6VQA - chains F and R of the 16 polymer chains in the assembly; structure by electron microscopy, 3.70 A resolution.

== Chain F ==
Molecule: V-type proton ATPase subunit B, brain isoform
Source organism: Rattus norvegicus
UniProtKB: P62815 (VATB2_RAT); residue numbers follow UniProt; this construct covers 1-511
Sequence (511 residues; numbered 1 to 511; the number before each row is that of its first residue):
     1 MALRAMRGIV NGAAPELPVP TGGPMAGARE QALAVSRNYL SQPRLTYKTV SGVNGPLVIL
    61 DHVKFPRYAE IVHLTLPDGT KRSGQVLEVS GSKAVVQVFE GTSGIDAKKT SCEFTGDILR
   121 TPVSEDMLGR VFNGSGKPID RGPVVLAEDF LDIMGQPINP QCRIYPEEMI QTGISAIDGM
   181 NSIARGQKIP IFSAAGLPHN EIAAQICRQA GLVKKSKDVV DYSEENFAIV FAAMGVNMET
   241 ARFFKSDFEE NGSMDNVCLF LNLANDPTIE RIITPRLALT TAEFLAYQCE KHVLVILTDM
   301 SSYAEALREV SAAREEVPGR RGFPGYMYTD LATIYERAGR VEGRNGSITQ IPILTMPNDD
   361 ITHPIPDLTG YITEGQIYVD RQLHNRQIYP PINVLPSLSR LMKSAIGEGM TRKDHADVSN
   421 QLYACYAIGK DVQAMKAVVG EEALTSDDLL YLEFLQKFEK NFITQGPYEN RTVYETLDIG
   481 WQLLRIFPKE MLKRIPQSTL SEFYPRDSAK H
Unresolved in the structure: 1-38, 216-224, 507-511
UniProt features mapped onto this chain:
  - binding site (ATP): Arg400

== Chain R ==
Molecule: Effector protein SidK
Source organism: Legionella pneumophila subsp. pneumophila (strain Philadelphia 1 / ATCC 33152 / DSM 7513)
Notes: fragment: N-terminal fragment with 3x FLAG tag
UniProtKB: Q5ZWW6 (Q5ZWW6_LEGPH); residue numbers follow UniProt; this construct covers 1-278
Sequence (301 residues; row label = number of the first residue in the row; numbering starts at 0):
     0 GMSFIKVGIK MGGLTSEQYH SQVVGKIGYI ARCMQTIDPE NNLKKIREDY QDVLIWAEKN
    60 YRFEEILEAS KSGKCPNDLD ALSRRSLILQ ELLRLVSSIS PFKMKLDLIE SQYEKMKQHV
   120 NLWKSDYHVK LNQLNQLTDY LKNAAPTPKN NFLRAMTSVL QMQIAQYGIT EDNEGINQLF
   180 KLGLHLLAMA NEKIDEQYHL FKGYVKDQPE ESPFEGILPA EDQKILVKTM IDYAMPKLSS
   240 KVLQDKLSAL SSSDVLTKTL LDSIDRIVKE NEKLNALSKD YKDHDGDYKD HDIDYKDDDD
   300 K
Unresolved in the structure: 0-3, 236-300
Sequence notes: expression tag (0, 279-300)

== Chain F / chain R interface ==
Contacting residue pairs (15):
  Lys81(F) - Val6(R)
  Glu100(F) - Val6(R)
  Asn133(F) - Gly7(R)  hydrogen bond (side chain-backbone)
  Lys137(F) - Ile4(R)
  Lys137(F) - Gly7(R)
  Pro138(F) - Ile8(R)
  Ile139(F) - Ile8(R)
  Ile139(F) - Lys9(R)
  Ile139(F) - Gly11(R)  hydrogen bond (backbone-backbone)
  Arg141(F) - Met10(R)
  Arg141(F) - Tyr18(R)  hydrogen bond
  Arg141(F) - Asp77(R)  salt bridge
  Arg141(F) - Leu78(R)
  Val144(F) - Ile4(R)
  Asp266(F) - Lys9(R)  salt bridge
Also at the interface, not in a pair above, chain F (10 interface residues in all): Arg82
Also at the interface, not in a pair above, chain R (11 interface residues in all): Lys5

== Overview ==
The interface between chain F and chain R involves 10 residues on one side and 11 on the other, with 3
hydrogen bonds and 2 salt bridges. Among the polar pairs are Arg141(F)-Asp77(R), Asp266(F)-Lys9(R) and
Asn133(F)-Gly7(R). From UniProt: ATP-binding residue Arg400(F) on chain F.
Here chain F is V-type proton ATPase subunit B, brain isoform (Rattus norvegicus) and chain R is Effector
protein SidK (Legionella pneumophila subsp. pneumophila (strain Philadelphia 1 / ATCC 33152 / DSM 7513)).
Entry 6VQA (Mammalian V-ATPase from rat brain soluble V1 region rotational state 2 with SidK and ADP (from
...) was determined by electron microscopy, deposited together with 6VQ9, 6VQB, 6VQI, 6VQJ and 6VQK.
